8IFO - chains A and B of the 4 polymer chains in the assembly; structure by X-ray diffraction, 2.20 A resolution.

Chain A (and B):
Name: Estrogen-related receptor gamma
Organism: Homo sapiens
Notes: chain B of this document is another copy of the same molecule, construct and numbering; everything in this record applies to it too
UniProtKB: P62508 (ERR3_HUMAN); numbering as in UniProt (aligned over 123-219)
Amino-acid sequence (105 residues; each row starts with the number of its first residue):
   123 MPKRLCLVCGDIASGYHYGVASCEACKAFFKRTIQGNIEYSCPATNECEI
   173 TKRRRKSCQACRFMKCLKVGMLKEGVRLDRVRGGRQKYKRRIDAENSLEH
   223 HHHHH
Unresolved in the structure: 123-124, 201-227 (chain B: 123, 204-227)
Differences from the reference sequence: expression tag (220-227)
Ion coordination: Zn2+ site 1: C128, C131, C145, C148; Zn2+ site 2: C164, C170, C180, C183
Curated features (UniProtKB/Swiss-Prot):
  - DNA-binding region: K125 to L200 (Nuclear receptor)
  - zinc finger (NR C4-type): C128 to C148, C164 to C188

Interface between chain A and chain B:
Contacting residue pairs (10):
  R175(A) - D201(B)
  R176(A) - D201(B)
  R177(A) - D201(B)  hydrogen bond (backbone-side chain)
  K178(A) - R199(B)
  K178(A) - D201(B)  salt bridge
  K178(A) - R202(B)
  K178(A) - V203(B)
  S179(A) - D201(B)  hydrogen bond (backbone-side chain)
  S179(A) - R202(B)  hydrogen bond (side chain-backbone)
  S179(A) - V203(B)
Other interface residues (no listed pair), chain A (6 interface residues in all): K174

In short:
6 residues of chain A and 4 residues of chain B are in contact; the contacts include 3 hydrogen bonds and 1
salt bridge. Among the polar pairs are K178(A)-D201(B), R177(A)-D201(B) and S179(A)-D201(B). UniProt lists a
DNA-binding region on chain A.
Both chains are Estrogen-related receptor gamma (Homo sapiens). Entry 8IFO (Crystal structure of estrogen
related receptor-gamma DNA binding domain complexed with Pla2g12b promoter) was determined by X-ray
diffraction.
